Entry 9HVG (X-ray diffraction, 1.90 A resolution); this record covers chain A.

[Chain A]
Protein: Kemp Elimination
From: Escherichia coli
Chain sequence (266 residues; row label = number of the first residue in the row):
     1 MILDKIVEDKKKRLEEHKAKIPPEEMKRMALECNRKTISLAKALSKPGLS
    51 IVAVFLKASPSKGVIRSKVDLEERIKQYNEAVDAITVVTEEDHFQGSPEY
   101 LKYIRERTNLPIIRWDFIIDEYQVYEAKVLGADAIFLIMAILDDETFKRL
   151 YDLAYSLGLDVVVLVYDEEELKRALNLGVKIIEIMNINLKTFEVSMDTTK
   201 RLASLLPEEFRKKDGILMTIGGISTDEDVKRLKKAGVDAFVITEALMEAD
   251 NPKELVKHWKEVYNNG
Disordered / not traced: 60-68, 266
Disulfides: Cys33 forms a disulfide with the same residue of a neighbouring copy of this chain

[Summary]
Chain A is Kemp Elimination (Escherichia coli); the structure, High-efficiency Kemp eliminases by complete
computational design, was determined by X-ray diffraction together with 9HVB and 9HVH from the same study.
